7N34 - chain A; structure by X-ray diffraction, 1.90 A resolution.

# Chain A
Protein: Cap15
Organism: Yersinia aleksiciae
Chain sequence (131 residues; row label = number of the first residue in the row):
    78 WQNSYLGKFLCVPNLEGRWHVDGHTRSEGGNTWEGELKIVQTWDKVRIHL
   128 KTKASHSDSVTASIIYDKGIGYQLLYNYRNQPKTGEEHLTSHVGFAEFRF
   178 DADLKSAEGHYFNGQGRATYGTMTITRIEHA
Not modelled in the structure: 78-83, 159-169, 192-194, 206-208
Modified residues: Mse200 (selenomethionine)
Reported in the primary citation:
  - contacts within the chain: Trp96-Arg204
  - mutagenesis - T129Q, Y153F, Y155F, N157Q, Y188F, M200I: decreased binding to 3030-c- di-UMP
  - mutagenesis - M200I: decreased stability
  - self-association interface (contacts with another copy of this molecule); pairs are residue here / residue on that copy: Trp120-Trp120 (pi stacking), Ile142, Leu152, Phe172, Phe189, Tyr197

# In short
The paper reports that T129Q, Y153F and Y155F, among others, reduce binding to 3030-c- di-UMP; a
self-association interface involving Trp120, Ile142 and Leu152 among others; 6 substitutions were tested in
all.
Chain A is Cap15 (Yersinia aleksiciae); the structure, Structure of Yersinia aleksiciae Cap15 cyclic
dinucleotide receptor, crystal form 1, was determined by X-ray diffraction.
